Entry 4A0W (electron microscopy, 13.90 A resolution (very low resolution: no residue pairs are listed; an interface is given only as per-side residue counts)); this record covers chains B and F of the 16 polymer chains in the assembly.

# Chain B (and F)
Protein: T-complex protein 1 subunit beta
Source organism: Bos taurus
Notes: chain F of this document is another copy of the same molecule, construct and numbering; everything in this record applies to it too
Reference sequence: Q3ZBH0 (TCPB_BOVIN); residues 1-513 here correspond to UniProt positions 14-526 (UniProt number = residue number + 13)
Amino-acid sequence (513 residues; numbered 1 to 513; the number before each row is that of its first residue):
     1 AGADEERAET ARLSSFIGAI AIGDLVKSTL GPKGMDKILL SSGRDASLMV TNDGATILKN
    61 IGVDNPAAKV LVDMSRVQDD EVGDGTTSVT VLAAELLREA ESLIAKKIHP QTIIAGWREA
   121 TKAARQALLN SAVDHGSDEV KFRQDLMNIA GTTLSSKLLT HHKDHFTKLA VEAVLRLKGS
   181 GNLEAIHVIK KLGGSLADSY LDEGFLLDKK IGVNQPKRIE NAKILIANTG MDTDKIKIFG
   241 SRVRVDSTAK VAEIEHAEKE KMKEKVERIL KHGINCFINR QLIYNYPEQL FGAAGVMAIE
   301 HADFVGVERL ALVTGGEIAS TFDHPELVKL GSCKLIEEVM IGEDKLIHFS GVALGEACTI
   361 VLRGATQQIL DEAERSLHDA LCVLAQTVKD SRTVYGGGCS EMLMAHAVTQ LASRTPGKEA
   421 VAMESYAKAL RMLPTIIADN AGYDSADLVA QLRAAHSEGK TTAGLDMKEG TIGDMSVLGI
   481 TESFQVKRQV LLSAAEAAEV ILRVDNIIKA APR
UniProt features mapped onto this chain:
  - binding site (ADP): Gly31, Gly85, Thr86, Thr87, Ser88, Ser155, Ser156, Gly397, Glu482, Lys487
  - binding site (ATP): Gly31, Gly85, Thr86, Thr87, Glu482, Lys487
  - binding site (Mg(2+)): Asp84
  - modified residue: Ser47 (Phosphoserine), Lys141 (N6-acetyllysine), Lys168 (N6-acetyllysine), Ser247 (Phosphoserine), Thr248 (Phosphothreonine)
  - cross-link: Lys235 (Glycyl lysine isopeptide (Lys-Gly) (interchain with G-Cter in SUMO2))

# Interface between chain B and chain F
At this resolution (14 A) residue pairs are not listed: 22 residues of chain B and 27 of chain F lie at the interface.

# Overview
22 residues of chain B face 27 of chain F across their interface. Curated annotation (UniProt) lists 10
ADP-binding residues, 6 ATP-binding residues and Mg2+-binding residue Asp84(B) on chain B.
Both chains are T-complex protein 1 subunit beta (Bos taurus). Entry 4A0W (model built against symmetry-free
cryo-EM map of TRiC-ADP-AlFx) was determined by electron microscopy (same publication as 4A0O, 4A0V and 4A13).
